3PX2 - chains A and D; structure by X-ray diffraction, 1.65 A resolution.

[Chain A (and D)]
Protein: N-methyltransferase
Source organism: Streptomyces fradiae
Notes: chain D of this document is another copy of the same molecule, construct and numbering; everything in this record applies to it too
UniProtKB: P95748 (P95748_STRFR); residue numbers follow UniProt; this construct covers 1-255
Sequence (262 residues; each row starts with the number of its first residue):
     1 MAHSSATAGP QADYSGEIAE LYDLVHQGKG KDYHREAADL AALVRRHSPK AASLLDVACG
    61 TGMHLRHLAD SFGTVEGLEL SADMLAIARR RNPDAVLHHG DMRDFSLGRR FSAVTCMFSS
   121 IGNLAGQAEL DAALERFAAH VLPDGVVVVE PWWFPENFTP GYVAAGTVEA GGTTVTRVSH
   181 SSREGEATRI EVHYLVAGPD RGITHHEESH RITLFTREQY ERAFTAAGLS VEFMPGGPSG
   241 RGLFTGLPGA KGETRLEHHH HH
Disordered / not traced: 1-9, 250-262
Construct notes: engineered mutation Asn-123 (His in P95748); expression tag (256-262)
Small-molecule neighbours:
  - S-adenosylhomocysteine (SAH): Tyr-14, Tyr-22, Lys-31, Tyr-33, Ala-58, Cys-59, Gly-60, His-64, Glu-79, Leu-80, Ser-81, Met-84, Gly-100, Asp-101, Met-102, Arg-103, Met-117, Phe-118, Ser-120, Asn-123, Leu-124
  - T3Q ([(3R,4S,5S,6R)-4-amino-3,5-dihydroxy-6-methyloxan-2-yl][hydroxy-[[(2R,3S,5R)-3-hydroxy-5-(5-methyl-2,4-dioxopyrimidin-1-yl)oxolan-2-yl]methoxy]phosphoryl] hydrogen phosphate): Tyr-14, Tyr-22, His-26, Lys-29, Phe-118, Trp-152, Trp-153, Asn-157, Phe-158, Thr-159, Tyr-162, Ala-164, Arg-177, Ser-179, Ser-181, Thr-188, Ile-190, His-210, Ile-212, Arg-241
Swiss-Prot annotation at these positions:
  - binding site (S-adenosyl-L-methionine): Tyr-14, Tyr-22, Tyr-33, Ala-58, Cys-59, Glu-79, Asp-101, Met-102, Met-117
From the paper describing this entry:
  - specificity-determining residues: Tyr-14 (proposed by the authors, not directly observed)

[How chain A and chain D interact]
Residue-residue contacts (30; chain A residue first):
  Gly-161(A) with Pro-199(D)
  Val-163(A) with Thr-174(D); Ala-197(D), hydrophobic; Gly-198(D)
  Ala-165(A) with Thr-174(D)
  Thr-176(A) with Thr-176(D)
  Val-178(A) with Thr-176(D); Leu-195(D), hydrophobic; Ala-197(D), hydrophobic; Ile-203(D)
  His-180(A) with Gly-198(D), hydrogen bond (side chain-backbone); Pro-199(D), hydrogen bond (side chain-backbone); Gly-202(D); Ile-203(D)
  Glu-191(A) with Ile-203(D)
  His-193(A) with Leu-195(D); Ile-203(D)
  Leu-195(A) with His-193(D); Leu-195(D), hydrophobic
  Ala-197(A) with Val-163(D), hydrophobic; Val-178(D), hydrophobic
  Gly-198(A) with Val-163(D); His-180(D), hydrogen bond (backbone-side chain)
  Pro-199(A) with Gly-161(D); His-180(D), hydrogen bond (backbone-side chain)
  Gly-202(A) with His-180(D)
  Ile-203(A) with Val-178(D); His-180(D); His-193(D)
  His-205(A) with His-205(D)
Interface residues without a listed pair, chain A (19 interface residues in all): Thr-167, Thr-174, Ser-179, Tyr-194
Interface residues without a listed pair, chain D (19 interface residues in all): Ala-165, Thr-167, Ser-179, Glu-191, Tyr-194

[Overview]
The chain A/chain D interface involves 19 residues from each chain, with 4 hydrogen bonds. Among the polar
pairs are His-180(A)/Gly-198(D) and His-180(A)/Pro-199(D). Chain A binds S-adenosylhomocysteine and compound
T3Q. From UniProt: 9 S-adenosyl-L-methionine-binding residues on chain A. From the paper: the specificity
determinant Tyr-14(A).
Both chains are N-methyltransferase (Streptomyces fradiae). Entry 3PX2 (Structure of TylM1 from Streptomyces
fradiae H123N mutant in complex with SAH and dTDP-Quip3N) was determined by X-ray diffraction, deposited
together with 3PX3 and 3PFG.
